8FKF - chains A and D; structure by X-ray diffraction, 1.82 A resolution.

== Chain A ==
Protein: Peroxisome proliferator-activated receptor gamma
Organism: Homo sapiens
Reference sequence: P37231 (PPARG_HUMAN); residues 203-477 here correspond to UniProt positions 231-505 (UniProt number = residue number + 28)
Sequence (276 residues; numbered 202 to 477; the number before each row is that of its first residue):
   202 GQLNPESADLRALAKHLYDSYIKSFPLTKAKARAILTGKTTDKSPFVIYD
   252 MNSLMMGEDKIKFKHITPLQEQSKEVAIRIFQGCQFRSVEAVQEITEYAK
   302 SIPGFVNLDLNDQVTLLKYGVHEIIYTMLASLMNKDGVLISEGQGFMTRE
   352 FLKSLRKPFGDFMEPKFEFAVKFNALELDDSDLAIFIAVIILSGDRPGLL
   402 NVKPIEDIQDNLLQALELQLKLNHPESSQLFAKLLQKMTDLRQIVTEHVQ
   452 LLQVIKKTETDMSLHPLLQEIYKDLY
Unresolved in the structure: 263-275
Construct notes: expression tag (202)
Curated features (UniProtKB/Swiss-Prot):
  - motif: P467 to D475 (9aaTAD)
  - binding site (rosiglitazone): Q286 to S289, H323, H449, Y473
  - cross-link: K224 (Glycyl lysine isopeptide (Lys-Gly) (interchain with G-Cter in ubiquitin))
Covalent attachments: 2-chloro-N-(5-fluoropyridin-3-yl)-5-nitrobenzamide (Y5X) linked to C285
Ligand contacts: Y5X (2-chloro-N-(5-fluoropyridin-3-yl)-5-nitrobenzamide): I281, F282, Q286, H323, Y327, F363, M364, K367, V446, H449, L452, Y473, L476, Y477
From the paper describing this entry:
  - binding site for Y5X: H323, H449, Y473

== Chain D ==
Protein: Nuclear receptor corepressor 1
Organism: Homo sapiens
Reference sequence: O75376 (NCOR1_HUMAN); numbering as in UniProt (aligned over 2256-2278)
Sequence (23 residues; each row starts with the number of its first residue):
  2256 DPASNLGLEDIIRKALMGSFDDK
Unresolved in the structure: 2256-2258, 2273-2278
Curated features (UniProtKB/Swiss-Prot):
  - motif: L2263 to I2267 (CORNR box 3)

== Chain A / chain D interface ==
Pairs across the interface (20):
  Q286(A) - S2259(D)
  V290(A) - I2266(D)  hydrophobic
  V293(A) - L2263(D)  hydrophobic
  V293(A) - I2266(D)  hydrophobic
  V293(A) - I2267(D)  hydrophobic
  T297(A) - A2270(D)
  T297(A) - L2271(D)
  K301(A) - A2270(D)  hydrogen bond (side chain-backbone)
  K301(A) - L2271(D)
  L311(A) - L2271(D)  hydrophobic
  N312(A) - R2268(D)
  Q314(A) - L2271(D)
  V315(A) - R2268(D)
  V315(A) - L2271(D)  hydrophobic
  L318(A) - I2267(D)  hydrophobic
  K319(A) - N2260(D)
  K319(A) - L2263(D)
  K319(A) - E2264(D)  salt bridge
  K319(A) - I2267(D)
  H323(A) - L2263(D)
Other interface residues (no listed pair), chain A (16 interface residues in all): Q294, E298, F306, V322
Other interface residues (no listed pair), chain D (10 interface residues in all): M2272

== Summary ==
Chain A and chain D form an interface of 16 and 10 residues respectively, with 1 hydrogen bond and 1 salt
bridge. Polar pairs include K319(A)-E2264(D) and K301(A)-A2270(D). Covalently linked compound Y5X: at C285(A).
From UniProt: 7 rosiglitazone-binding residues on chain A. The paper reports a binding site for Y5X at
H323(A), H449(A) and Y473(A).
Chain A is Peroxisome proliferator-activated receptor gamma and chain D is Nuclear receptor corepressor 1,
both from Homo sapiens; the structure, Crystal structure of PPARgamma ligand-binding domain in complex with
N-CoR peptide and inverse agonist SR36706, was determined by X-ray diffraction (same publication as 8FHE,
8FHG, 8FKC, 8FKD, 8FKE and 8FKG).
